PDB entry 4XPI | X-ray diffraction, 1.97 A resolution | chains A and D of the 4 polymer chains in the assembly

# Chain A
Molecule: Nitrogenase molybdenum-iron protein alpha chain
Source organism: Azotobacter vinelandii
Notes: EC 1.18.6.1
UniProtKB: P07328 (NIFD_AZOVI); numbering as in UniProt (aligned over 3-492)
Sequence (490 residues; numbered 3 to 492; the number before each row is that of its first residue):
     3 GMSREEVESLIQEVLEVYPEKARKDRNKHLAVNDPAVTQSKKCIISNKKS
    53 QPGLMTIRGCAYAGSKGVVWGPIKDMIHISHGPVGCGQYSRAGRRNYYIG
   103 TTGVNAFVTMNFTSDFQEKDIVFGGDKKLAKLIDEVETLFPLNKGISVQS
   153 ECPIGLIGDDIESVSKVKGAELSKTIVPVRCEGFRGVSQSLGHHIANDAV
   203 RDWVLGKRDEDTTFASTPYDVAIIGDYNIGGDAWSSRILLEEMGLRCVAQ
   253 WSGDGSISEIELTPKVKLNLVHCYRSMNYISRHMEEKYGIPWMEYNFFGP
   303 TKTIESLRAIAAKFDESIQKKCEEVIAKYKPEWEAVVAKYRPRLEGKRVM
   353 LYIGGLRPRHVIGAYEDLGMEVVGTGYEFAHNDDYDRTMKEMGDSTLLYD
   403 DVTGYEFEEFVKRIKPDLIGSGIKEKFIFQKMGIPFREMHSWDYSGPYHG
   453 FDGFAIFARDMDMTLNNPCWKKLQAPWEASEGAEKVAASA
Disordered / not traced: 482-492
Metal / ion sites: fe(8)-S(7) cluster, oxidized Fe: C62, C88, C154 (shared with 4 residues of chain B); Fe ion near C275 (its only coordinating residue here)
Small-molecule neighbours:
  - fe(8)-S(7) cluster, oxidized (1CL): C62, Y64, P85, V86, G87, C88, Y91, E153, C154, G185
  - 3-hydroxy-3-carboxy-adipic acid (HCA): A65, G95, R96, Q191, G424, I425, E440, H442
  - ICS (iron-sulfur-molybdenum cluster with interstitial carbon): V70, R96, Q191, H195, Y229, I231, C275, S278, I355, G356, G357, L358, R359, P360, F381, H442
Swiss-Prot annotation at these positions:
  - binding site ([8Fe-7S] cluster): C62, C88, C154
  - binding site ([7Fe-Mo-9S-C-homocitryl] cluster): C275, H442

# Chain D
Molecule: Nitrogenase molybdenum-iron protein beta chain
Source organism: Azotobacter vinelandii
Notes: EC 1.18.6.1
UniProtKB: P07329 (NIFK_AZOVI); residue numbers follow UniProt; this construct covers 2-523
Sequence (522 residues; row label = number of the first residue in the row):
     2 SQQVDKIKASYPLFLDQDYKDMLAKKRDGFEEKYPQDKIDEVFQWTTTKE
    52 YQELNFQREALTVNPAKACQPLGAVLCALGFEKTMPYVHGSQGCVAHFRS
   102 YFNRHFREPVSCVSDSMTEDAAVFGGQQNMKDGLQNCKATYKPDMIAVST
   152 TCMAEVIGDDLNAFINNSKKEGFIPDEFPVPFAHTPSFVGSHVTGWDNMF
   202 EGIARYFTLKSMDDKVVGSNKKINIVPGFETYLGNFRVIKRMLSEMGVGY
   252 SLLSDPEEVLDTPADGQFRMYAGGTTQEEMKDAPNALNTVLLQPWHLEKT
   302 KKFVEGTWKHEVPKLNIPMGLDWTDEFLMKVSEISGQPIPASLTKERGRL
   352 VDMMTDSHTWLHGKRFALWGDPDFVMGLVKFLLELGCEPVHILCHNGNKR
   402 WKKAVDAILAASPYGKNATVYIGKDLWHLRSLVFTDKPDFMIGNSYGKFI
   452 QRDTLHKGKEFEVPLIRIGFPIFDRHHLHRSTTLGYEGAMQILTTLVNSI
   502 LERLDEETRGMQATDYNHDLVR
Sequence notes: engineered mutation H98 (Tyr in P07329)
Metal / ion sites: fe(8)-S(7) cluster, oxidized Fe: C70, C95, C153, S188 (shared with 3 residues of chain C); Ca2+ site 1: R108, E109 (shared with 2 residues of chain B); Ca2+ site 2: D353, D357 (shared with 2 residues of chain B)
Small-molecule neighbours: fe(8)-S(7) cluster, oxidized (1CL): C70, P72, S92, G94, C95, H98, F99, T152, C153, S188
Swiss-Prot annotation at these positions:
  - binding site ([8Fe-7S] cluster): C70, C95, C153, S188

# How chain A and chain D interact
Residue-residue contacts - 47 pairs, chain A then chain D:
  A94(A) - L521(D)  hydrophobic
  R97(A) - D520(D)  salt bridge
  Y99(A) - Y517(D)
  Y99(A) - N518(D)  hydrogen bond
  Y99(A) - D520(D)  hydrogen bond
  Y100(A) - Y517(D)
  I101(A) - Q513(D)
  G102(A) - Q513(D)
  T103(A) - M512(D)
  T103(A) - Q513(D)  hydrogen bond
  T104(A) - M512(D)
  F429(A) - D357(D)
  Q432(A) - T356(D)  hydrogen bond
  Q432(A) - D357(D)  hydrogen bond
  Q432(A) - H359(D)
  K433(A) - D353(D)  salt bridge
  R439(A) - T360(D)
  Y446(A) - W361(D)  hydrophobic
  Y446(A) - V522(D)
  Y446(A) - R523(D)
  M465(A) - T360(D)
  M465(A) - H363(D)
  T466(A) - H359(D)  hydrogen bond
  T466(A) - T360(D)
  N469(A) - H359(D)
  N469(A) - H363(D)
  P470(A) - E385(D)
  P470(A) - G387(D)
  P470(A) - Y415(D)
  W472(A) - T356(D)
  K474(A) - L322(D)
  K474(A) - D323(D)  salt bridge
  K474(A) - R348(D)  hydrogen bond (backbone-side chain)
  K474(A) - V352(D)
  L475(A) - R348(D)
  L475(A) - V352(D)  hydrophobic
  Q476(A) - R348(D)
  A477(A) - R348(D)
  P478(A) - D326(D)
  P478(A) - M330(D)  hydrophobic
  P478(A) - R348(D)
  W479(A) - D326(D)
  W479(A) - M330(D)  hydrophobic
  W479(A) - I340(D)  hydrophobic
  W479(A) - T345(D)  hydrogen bond
  W479(A) - R348(D)
  W479(A) - Y487(D)
Also at the interface, not in a pair above, chain A (29 interface residues in all): N107, W236, N468, C471, E480
Also at the interface, not in a pair above, chain D (31 interface residues in all): L329, M355, L384, D516

# Overview
Chain A and chain D form an interface of 29 and 31 residues respectively, with 8 hydrogen bonds and 3 salt
bridges. Polar contacts include R97(A)-D520(D), K433(A)-D353(D) and K474(A)-D323(D). Ligands of chain A:
3-hydroxy-3-carboxy-adipic acid, compound ICS and fe(8)-S(7) cluster, oxidized.
Chain A is Nitrogenase molybdenum-iron protein alpha chain and chain D is Nitrogenase molybdenum-iron protein
beta chain, both from Azotobacter vinelandii; the structure, Fe protein independent substrate reduction by
nitrogenase variants altered in intramolecular electron transfer, was determined by X-ray diffraction.
